Entry 8QOG (electron microscopy, 3.10 A resolution); this record covers chains C and D of the 4 polymer chains in the assembly.

[Chain C]
Protein: Serine palmitoyltransferase 2
Source organism: Saccharomyces cerevisiae
Notes: EC 2.3.1.50
Reference sequence: P40970 (LCB2_YEAST); residues 1-561 here = UniProt positions 1-561
Sequence (561 residues; each row starts with the number of its first residue):
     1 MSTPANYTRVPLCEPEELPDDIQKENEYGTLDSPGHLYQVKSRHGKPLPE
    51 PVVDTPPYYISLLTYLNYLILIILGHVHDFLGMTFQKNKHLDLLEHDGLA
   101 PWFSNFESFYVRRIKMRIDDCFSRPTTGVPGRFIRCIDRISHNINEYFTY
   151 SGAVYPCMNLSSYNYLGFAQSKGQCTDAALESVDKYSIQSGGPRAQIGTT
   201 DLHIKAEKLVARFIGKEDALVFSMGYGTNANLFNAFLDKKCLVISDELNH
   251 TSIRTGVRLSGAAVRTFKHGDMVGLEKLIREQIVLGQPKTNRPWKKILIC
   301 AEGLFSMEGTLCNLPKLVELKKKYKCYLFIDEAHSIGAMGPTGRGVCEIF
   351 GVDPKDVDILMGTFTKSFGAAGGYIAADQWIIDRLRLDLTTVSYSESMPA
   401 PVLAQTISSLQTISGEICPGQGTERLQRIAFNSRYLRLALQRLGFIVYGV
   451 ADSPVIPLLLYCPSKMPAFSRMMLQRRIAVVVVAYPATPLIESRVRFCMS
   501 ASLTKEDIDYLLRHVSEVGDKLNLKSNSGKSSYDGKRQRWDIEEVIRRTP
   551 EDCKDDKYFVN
Not modelled in the structure: 1-6
Curated features (UniProtKB/Swiss-Prot):
  - modified residue: Lys366 (N6-(pyridoxal phosphate)lysine)
  - mutagenesis: His334 (H334F: Loss of activity. No effect on interaction with LCB1), Lys366 (K366T: Loss of activity. No effect on interaction with LCB1)
Glycans and other covalent adducts: pyridoxal phosphate (PLP) linked to Lys366
Ligand contacts:
  - pyridoxal phosphate (PLP): Met224, Gly225, Tyr226, Asn229, His250, Ser252, Asp331, Ala333, His334, Thr363, Thr365
  - Q7G (2-{[(4-O-alpha-D-glucopyranosyl-alpha-D-glucopyranosyl)oxy]methyl}-4-{[(3beta,9beta,14beta,17beta,25R)-spirost-5-en-3-yl]oxy}butyl 4-O-alpha-D-glucopyranosyl-alpha-D-glucopyranoside): His76, Val77, Asp79, Phe80, Met83, Thr84, Leu94, Ser104, Asn105, Phe106
  - WAR (N-[(2S,3S,4R)-1,3,4-tris(oxidanyl)octadecan-2-yl]heptacosanamide): Tyr65, Tyr68, Ile70, Ile72, Ile73, Leu74, His76, Val77, Phe106, Tyr110, Leu490
Reported in the primary citation:
  - binding site for pyridoxal phosphate: Lys366
  - catalytic residues: Lys366 (citing earlier work)

[Chain D]
Protein: Serine palmitoyltransferase-regulating protein TSC3
Source organism: Saccharomyces cerevisiae
Reference sequence: Q3E790 (TSC3_YEAST); residue numbers follow UniProt; this construct covers 1-80
Sequence (80 residues; each row starts with the number of its first residue):
     1 MTQHKSSMVYIPTTKEAKRRNGKSEGILNTIEEVVEKLYWTYYIHLPFYL
    51 MASFDSFFLHVFFLTIFSLSFFGILKYCFL
Not modelled in the structure: 1-3, 69-80

[Chain C / chain D interface]
Pairs across the interface - 33 pairs, chain C then chain D:
  Leu18(C) - Ser7(D)
  Glu25(C) - His4(D)
  Glu25(C) - Lys5(D)
  Asn26(C) - Ser6(D)
  Asn26(C) - Ser7(D)  hydrogen bond
  Leu63(C) - Tyr42(D)  hydrophobic
  Asn67(C) - Ile44(D)
  Ile70(C) - Phe48(D)  hydrophobic
  Leu71(C) - Ile44(D)  hydrophobic
  Leu71(C) - Phe48(D)  hydrophobic
  Leu74(C) - Phe48(D)  hydrophobic
  His78(C) - Tyr49(D)
  His78(C) - Met51(D)  hydrogen bond
  Arg117(C) - Pro47(D)  hydrogen bond (side chain-backbone)
  Arg117(C) - Tyr49(D)
  Phe133(C) - Ser6(D)
  Phe133(C) - Met8(D)  hydrophobic
  Pro156(C) - Ser7(D)
  Ser464(C) - Thr41(D)
  Ser464(C) - Tyr43(D)  hydrogen bond (side chain-backbone)
  Ser464(C) - Ile44(D)
  Lys465(C) - Tyr42(D)
  Arg471(C) - Leu46(D)
  Arg477(C) - Ile11(D)
  Tyr510(C) - Ile11(D)
  His514(C) - Ile11(D)
  His514(C) - Thr13(D)  hydrogen bond
  Glu517(C) - Thr13(D)
  Glu517(C) - Thr14(D)
  Glu517(C) - Lys15(D)
  Lys521(C) - Glu33(D)
  Leu522(C) - Thr41(D)
  Asn523(C) - Tyr42(D)  hydrogen bond
Other interface residues (no listed pair), chain C (33 interface residues in all): Ile22, Thr30, Ile60, Arg113, Arg132, Ile144, Pro463, Pro467, Ala468, Gln475, Arg476
Other interface residues (no listed pair), chain D (24 interface residues in all): Val9, Tyr10, Glu16, Leu38, His45

[Overview]
33 residues of chain C and 24 residues of chain D are in contact; the contacts include 6 hydrogen bonds. Polar
contacts include Asn26(C)-Ser7(D), His78(C)-Met51(D) and Arg117(C)-Pro47(D). Ligands of chain C: compound WAR
and compound Q7G. Covalently linked pyridoxal phosphate: at Lys366(C). From the paper: the catalytic residue
Lys366(C); a binding site for pyridoxal phosphate at Lys366(C).
Here chain C is Serine palmitoyltransferase 2 and chain D is Serine palmitoyltransferase-regulating protein
TSC3, both from Saccharomyces cerevisiae. Entry 8QOG (Cryo-EM structure of the yeast SPT-Orm2-Monomer complex)
was determined by electron microscopy, deposited together with 8QOF.
